PDB entry 7SGR | electron microscopy, 2.90 A resolution | chains J and E of the 12 polymer chains in the assembly

# Chain J (and E)
Name: Alpha-hemolysin translocation ATP-binding protein HlyB
From: Escherichia coli CFT073
Notes: chain E of this document is another copy of the same molecule, construct and numbering; everything in this record applies to it too
UniProtKB: Q8FDZ8 (HLYB_ECOL6); residues 1-707 here = UniProt positions 1-707
Amino-acid sequence (707 residues; row label = number of the first residue in the row):
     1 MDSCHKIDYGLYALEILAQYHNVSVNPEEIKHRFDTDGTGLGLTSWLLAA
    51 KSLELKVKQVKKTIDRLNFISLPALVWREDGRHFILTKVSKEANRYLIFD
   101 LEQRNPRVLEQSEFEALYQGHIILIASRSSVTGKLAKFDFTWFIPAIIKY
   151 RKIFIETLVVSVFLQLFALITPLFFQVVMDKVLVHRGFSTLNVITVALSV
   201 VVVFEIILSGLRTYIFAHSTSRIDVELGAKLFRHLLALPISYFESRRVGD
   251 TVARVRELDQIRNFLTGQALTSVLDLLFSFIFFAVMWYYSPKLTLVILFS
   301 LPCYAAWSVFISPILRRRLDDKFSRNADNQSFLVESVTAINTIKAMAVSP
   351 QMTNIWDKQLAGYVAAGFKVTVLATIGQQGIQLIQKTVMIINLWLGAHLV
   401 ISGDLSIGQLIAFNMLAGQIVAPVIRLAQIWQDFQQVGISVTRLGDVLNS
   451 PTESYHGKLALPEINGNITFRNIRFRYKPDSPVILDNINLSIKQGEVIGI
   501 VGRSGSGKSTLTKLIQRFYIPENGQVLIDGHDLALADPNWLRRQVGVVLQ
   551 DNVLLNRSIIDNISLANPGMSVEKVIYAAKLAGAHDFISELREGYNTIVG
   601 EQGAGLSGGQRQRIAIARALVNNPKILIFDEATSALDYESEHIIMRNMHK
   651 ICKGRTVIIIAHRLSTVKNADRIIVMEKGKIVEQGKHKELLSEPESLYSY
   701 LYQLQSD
Not modelled in the structure: 1-136, 707 (chain E: 1-6, 707)
Ligand contacts:
  - 6OU ([(2R)-1-[2-azanylethoxy(oxidanyl)phosphoryl]oxy-3-hexadecanoyloxy-propan-2-yl] (Z)-octadec-9-enoate), molecule 1: Ile147, Arg151, Phe154, Ile155, Leu158, Phe216, Thr220, Ile223, Leu265, Leu270
  - 6OU, molecule 2: Lys181, Val193, Ala197
  - 6OU, molecule 3: Asn192, Val196, Ser199
  - 6OU, molecule 4: Thr195, Ser199, Val203
  - 6OU, molecule 5: Val203, Ile207, Leu211
  - 6OU, molecule 6: Ile207, Gly210, Leu211, Tyr214
  - 6OU, molecule 7: Leu276, Leu301, Tyr304, Ala305, Ser308, Ser312, Val424, Leu427, Trp431, Phe434, Gln435
  - 6OU, molecule 8: Cys303, Ala306, Trp307, Phe310, Val372, Ile376, Gln379, Gly380, Leu383, Ile384
Curated features (UniProtKB/Swiss-Prot):
  - active site: His83
  - binding site (ATP): Gly502 to Ser509

# Interface between chain J and chain E
Residue-residue contacts (24; chain J residue first):
  Ile560(J) - Leu459(E)  hydrophobic
  Pro568(J) - Asn22(E)
  Gly569(J) - Gln19(E)
  Gly569(J) - Asn22(E)
  Gly569(J) - Val23(E)
  Met570(J) - Ser24(E)
  Val572(J) - Ser24(E)
  Val572(J) - Leu459(E)
  Val572(J) - Ala460(E)
  Glu573(J) - Pro462(E)
  Ile576(J) - His531(E)
  His585(J) - Asp529(E)
  His585(J) - Gly530(E)
  Ser589(J) - Arg471(E)
  Ser589(J) - Gln525(E)
  Ser589(J) - Leu527(E)
  Ser589(J) - Gly530(E)
  Glu590(J) - Arg471(E)  salt bridge
  Glu590(J) - Gln525(E)
  Arg592(J) - Asp532(E)
  Arg592(J) - Ala534(E)
  Glu593(J) - Leu535(E)
  Tyr595(J) - Leu459(E)  hydrophobic
  Asn596(J) - Leu459(E)
Also at the interface, not in a pair above, chain J (15 interface residues in all): Leu591

# Summary
15 residues of chain J face 16 of chain E across their interface; the contacts include 1 salt bridge. Its one
salt-bridged contact is Glu590(J)-Arg471(E). Bound to chain J: 8 copies of compound 6OU.
Chain J and chain E are both Alpha-hemolysin translocation ATP-binding protein HlyB (Escherichia coli CFT073);
the structure, Structure of hemolysin A secretion system HlyB/D complex, was determined by electron microscopy
(same publication as 8DCK).
